Entry 5O9S (X-ray diffraction, 2.70 A resolution); this record covers chains A and C.

# Chain A
Protein: Glycylpeptide N-tetradecanoyltransferase 1
Source organism: Homo sapiens
Notes: EC 2.3.1.97
UniProtKB: P30419 (NMT1_HUMAN); numbering as in UniProt (aligned over 99-496)
Chain sequence (402 residues; each row starts with the number of its first residue):
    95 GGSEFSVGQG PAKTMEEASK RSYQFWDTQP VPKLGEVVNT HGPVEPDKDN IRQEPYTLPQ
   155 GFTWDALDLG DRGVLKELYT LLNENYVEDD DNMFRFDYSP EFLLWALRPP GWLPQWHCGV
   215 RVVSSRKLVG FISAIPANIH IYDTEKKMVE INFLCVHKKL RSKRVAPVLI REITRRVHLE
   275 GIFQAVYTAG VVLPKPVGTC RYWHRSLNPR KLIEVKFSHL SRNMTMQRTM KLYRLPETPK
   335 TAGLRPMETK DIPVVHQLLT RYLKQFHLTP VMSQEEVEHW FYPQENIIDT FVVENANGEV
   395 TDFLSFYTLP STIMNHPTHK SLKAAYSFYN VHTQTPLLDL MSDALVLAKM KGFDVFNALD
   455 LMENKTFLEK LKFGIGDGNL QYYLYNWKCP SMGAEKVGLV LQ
Unresolved in the structure: 95-114, 316, 411-413
Differences from the reference sequence: expression tag (95-98)
Swiss-Prot annotation at these positions:
  - binding site (tetradecanoyl-CoA): Gln118, Phe119, Trp120, Phe247, Leu248, Cys249, Val250, Ser256, Arg258, Val259, Ala260
  - mutagenesis: Tyr180 (Y180P: Abolished glycine- and lysine-myristoyltransferase activities), Val181 (V181L: Reduced glycine N-myristoyltransferase activity), Tyr192 (Y192A: Reduced glycine N-myristoyltransferase activity), Gly492 (G492D/K: Reduced activity)

# Chain C
Protein: Neuronal calcium sensor 1
UniProtKB: P62166 (NCS1_HUMAN); residue numbers follow UniProt; this construct covers 2-9
Chain sequence (8 residues; row label = number of the first residue in the row):
     2 GKSNSKLK
Swiss-Prot annotation at these positions:
  - lipidation: Gly2 (N-myristoyl glycine)
  - mutagenesis: Gly2 (G2A: No effect on interaction with RIC8A)
Glycans and other covalent adducts: myristic acid (MYR) linked to Gly2

# How chain A and chain C interact
Contacting residue pairs - 43 pairs, chain A then chain C:
  Tyr180(A) - Gly2(C)
  Tyr180(A) - Lys3(C)
  Val181(A) - Lys3(C)
  Val181(A) - Asn5(C)
  Glu182(A) - Asn5(C)
  Asp183(A) - Asn5(C)
  Asp183(A) - Lys7(C)  salt bridge
  Phe188(A) - Asn5(C)  hydrogen bond (backbone-side chain)
  Phe188(A) - Lys7(C)
  Phe190(A) - Lys3(C)
  Phe190(A) - Ser4(C)
  Phe190(A) - Asn5(C)
  Asn246(A) - Gly2(C)
  Thr282(A) - Gly2(C)  hydrogen bond (backbone-backbone)
  Ala283(A) - Gly2(C)  hydrogen bond (backbone-backbone)
  Gly284(A) - Ser4(C)
  Arg295(A) - Lys9(C)
  Tyr296(A) - Lys3(C)
  Tyr296(A) - Ser4(C)
  Tyr296(A) - Ser6(C)
  His298(A) - Ser6(C)  hydrogen bond
  His298(A) - Lys7(C)  hydrogen bond (side chain-backbone)
  His298(A) - Leu8(C)
  Ser300(A) - Leu8(C)
  Phe311(A) - Ser6(C)
  Phe311(A) - Lys7(C)
  Phe311(A) - Leu8(C)
  Tyr401(A) - Lys3(C)  hydrogen bond
  Leu403(A) - Lys3(C)
  Ser405(A) - Asn5(C)
  Gly468(A) - Leu8(C)
  Ile469(A) - Leu8(C)
  Ile469(A) - Lys9(C)  hydrogen bond (backbone-backbone)
  Gly470(A) - Ser6(C)
  Gly470(A) - Lys7(C)
  Gly470(A) - Lys9(C)
  Asp471(A) - Ser6(C)  hydrogen bond (backbone-side chain)
  Asp471(A) - Lys7(C)  salt bridge
  Asp471(A) - Lys9(C)  hydrogen bond (backbone-side chain)
  Gly472(A) - Ser6(C)
  Asn473(A) - Ser4(C)  hydrogen bond (backbone-side chain)
  Leu474(A) - Ser4(C)
  Gln496(A) - Lys3(C)  hydrogen bond (backbone-side chain)
Interface residues without a listed pair, chain A (35 interface residues in all): Asp184, Asp185, Met187, Arg189, Tyr192, Lys310, Ser312, Tyr420, Leu495

# In short
35 residues of chain A and 8 residues of chain C are in contact; the contacts include 11 hydrogen bonds and 2
salt bridges. Among the polar pairs are Asp183(A)-Lys7(C), Asp471(A)-Lys7(C) and Phe188(A)-Asn5(C). Covalently
linked myristic acid: at Gly2(C).
Here chain A is Glycylpeptide N-tetradecanoyltransferase 1 (Homo sapiens) and chain C is Neuronal calcium
sensor 1. Entry 5O9S (HsNMT1 in complex with CoA and Myristoylated-GKSNSKLK octapeptide) was determined by
X-ray diffraction together with 5O9T, 5O9U and 5O9V from the same study.
